PDB entry 8I4V | electron microscopy, 5.97 A resolution (low resolution: residue-level contacts below are approximate; hydrogen-bond / salt-bridge calls are withheld) | chains A and C of the 4 polymer chains in the assembly

Chain A:
Molecule: Structural maintenance of chromosomes protein 5
From: Saccharomyces cerevisiae S288C
UniProt: Q08204 (SMC5_YEAST); residue numbers follow UniProt; this construct covers 25-1093
Amino-acid sequence (1069 residues; row label = number of the first residue in the row):
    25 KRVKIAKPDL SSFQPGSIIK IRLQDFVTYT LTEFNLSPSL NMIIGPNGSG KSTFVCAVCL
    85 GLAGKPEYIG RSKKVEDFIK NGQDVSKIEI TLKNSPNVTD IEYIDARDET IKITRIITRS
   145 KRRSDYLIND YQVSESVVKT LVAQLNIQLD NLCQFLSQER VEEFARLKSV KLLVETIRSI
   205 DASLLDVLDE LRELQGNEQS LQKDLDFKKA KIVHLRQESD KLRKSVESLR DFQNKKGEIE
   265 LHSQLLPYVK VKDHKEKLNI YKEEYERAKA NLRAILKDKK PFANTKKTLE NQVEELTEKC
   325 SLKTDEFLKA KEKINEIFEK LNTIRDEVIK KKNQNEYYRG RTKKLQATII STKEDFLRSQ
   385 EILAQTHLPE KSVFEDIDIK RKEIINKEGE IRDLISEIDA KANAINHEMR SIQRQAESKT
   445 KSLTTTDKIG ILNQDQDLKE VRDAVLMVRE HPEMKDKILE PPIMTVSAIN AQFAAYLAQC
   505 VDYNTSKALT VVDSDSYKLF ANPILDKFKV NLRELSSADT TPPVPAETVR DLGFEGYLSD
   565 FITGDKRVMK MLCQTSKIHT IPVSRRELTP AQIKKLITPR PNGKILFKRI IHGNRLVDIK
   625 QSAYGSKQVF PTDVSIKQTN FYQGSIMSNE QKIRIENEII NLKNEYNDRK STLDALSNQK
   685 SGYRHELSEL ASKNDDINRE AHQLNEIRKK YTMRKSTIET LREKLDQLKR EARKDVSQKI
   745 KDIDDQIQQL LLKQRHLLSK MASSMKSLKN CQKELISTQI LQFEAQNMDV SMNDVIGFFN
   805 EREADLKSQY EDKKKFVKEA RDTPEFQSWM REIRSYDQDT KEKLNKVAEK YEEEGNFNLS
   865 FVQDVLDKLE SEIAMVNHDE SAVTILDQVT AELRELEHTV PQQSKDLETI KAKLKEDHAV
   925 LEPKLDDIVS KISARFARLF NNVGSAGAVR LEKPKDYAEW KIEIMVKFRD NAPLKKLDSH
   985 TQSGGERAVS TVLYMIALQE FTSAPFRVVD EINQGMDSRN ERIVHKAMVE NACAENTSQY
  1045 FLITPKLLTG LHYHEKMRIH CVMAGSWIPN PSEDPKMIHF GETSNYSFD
Not modelled in the structure: 25-231, 365-745, 907-1093
Sequence notes: engineered mutation Ala-824 (Met in Q08204)

Chain C:
Molecule: E3 SUMO-protein ligase MMS21
From: Saccharomyces cerevisiae S288C
Notes: EC 2.3.2.-
UniProt: P38632 (NSE2_YEAST); residue numbers follow UniProt; this construct covers 4-254
Amino-acid sequence (251 residues; row label = number of the first residue in the row):
     4 NDNPIPKSVP LHPKSGKYFH NLHARDLSNI YQQCYKQIDE TINQLVDSTS PSTIGIEEQV
    64 ADITSTYKLL STYESESNSF DEHIKDLKKN FKQSSDACPQ IDLSTWDKYR TGELTAPKLS
   124 ELYLNMPTPE PATMVNNTDT LKILKVLPYI WNDPTCVIPD LQNPADEDDL QIEGGKIELT
   184 CPITCKPYEA PLISRKCNHV FDRDGIQNYL QGYTTRDCPQ AACSQVVSMR DFVRDPIMEL
   244 RCKIAKMKES Q
Curated features (UniProtKB/Swiss-Prot):
  - zinc finger: Asp-169 (SP-RING-type)
  - binding site (Zn(2+)): Cys-200, His-202, Cys-221, Cys-226

How chain A and chain C interact:
Contacting residue pairs (83; chain A residue first):
  Pro-305(A) / Pro-7(C)
  Phe-306(A) / Trp-109(C)
  Thr-309(A) / Asn-6(C)
  Thr-309(A) / Pro-7(C)
  Thr-309(A) / Ile-8(C)
  Phe-331(A) / Arg-28(C)
  Lys-335(A) / Arg-28(C)
  Lys-335(A) / Leu-30(C)
  Ile-338(A) / Ile-33(C)
  Phe-342(A) / Gln-36(C)
  Phe-342(A) / Gln-40(C)
  Leu-345(A) / Gln-40(C)
  Asn-346(A) / Gln-40(C)
  Arg-349(A) / Gln-40(C)
  Arg-349(A) / Glu-43(C)
  Val-352(A) / Gln-47(C)
  Lys-356(A) / Gln-47(C)
  Lys-356(A) / Asp-50(C)
  Asp-748(A) / Ser-53(C)
  Ile-751(A) / Ser-51(C)
  Leu-755(A) / Leu-48(C)
  Leu-755(A) / Ser-51(C)
  Leu-755(A) / Thr-52(C)
  Leu-755(A) / Gln-62(C)
  Gln-758(A) / Thr-44(C)
  Gln-758(A) / Gln-47(C)
  Gln-758(A) / Leu-48(C)
  Arg-759(A) / Gln-62(C)
  Arg-759(A) / Asp-65(C)
  Leu-762(A) / Thr-44(C)
  Leu-762(A) / Thr-69(C)
  Ser-763(A) / Asp-65(C)
  Met-765(A) / Cys-37(C)
  Ala-766(A) / Thr-69(C)
  Ala-766(A) / Tyr-76(C)
  Met-769(A) / Leu-73(C)
  Met-769(A) / Tyr-76(C)
  Lys-770(A) / Tyr-76(C)
  Leu-772(A) / Leu-30(C)
  Leu-772(A) / Ile-33(C)
  Lys-773(A) / Tyr-34(C)
  Lys-773(A) / Tyr-76(C)
  Lys-773(A) / Glu-79(C)
  Gln-776(A) / Ala-27(C)
  Gln-776(A) / Arg-28(C)
  Gln-776(A) / Leu-30(C)
  Lys-777(A) / Phe-83(C)
  Lys-777(A) / Tyr-126(C)
  Ser-781(A) / Tyr-126(C)
  Gln-783(A) / Leu-25(C)
  Ile-784(A) / Leu-122(C)
  Ile-784(A) / Ser-123(C)
  Ile-784(A) / Tyr-126(C)
  Phe-787(A) / Leu-14(C)
  Phe-787(A) / Ser-18(C)
  Phe-787(A) / Tyr-21(C)
  Phe-787(A) / Phe-22(C)
  Phe-787(A) / Leu-25(C)
  Phe-787(A) / Leu-122(C)
  Glu-788(A) / Lys-121(C)
  Glu-788(A) / Leu-122(C)
  Glu-788(A) / Ser-123(C)
  Gln-790(A) / Ser-18(C)
  Gln-790(A) / Tyr-21(C)
  Asn-791(A) / Val-12(C)
  Asn-791(A) / Ser-18(C)
  Met-792(A) / Pro-9(C)
  Met-792(A) / Val-12(C)
  Val-794(A) / His-15(C)
  Val-794(A) / Lys-17(C)
  Val-794(A) / Ser-18(C)
  Ser-795(A) / Val-12(C)
  Ser-795(A) / His-15(C)
  Met-796(A) / Trp-109(C)
  Asp-798(A) / His-15(C)
  Asp-798(A) / Lys-17(C)
  Val-799(A) / Ile-104(C)
  Val-799(A) / Trp-109(C)
  Phe-802(A) / Asp-105(C)
  Phe-802(A) / Leu-106(C)
  Phe-803(A) / Leu-106(C)
  Phe-803(A) / Trp-109(C)
  Phe-803(A) / Asp-110(C)
Also at the interface, not in a pair above, chain A (46 interface residues in all): Thr-312, Asn-339, Ile-780, Arg-806
Also at the interface, not in a pair above, chain C (52 interface residues in all): His-26, Ile-41, Ile-66, Leu-72, Thr-75, Ser-80, Ile-87, Phe-94

Overview:
The interface between chain A and chain C involves 46 residues on one side and 52 on the other. UniProt lists
4 Zn2+-binding residues on chain C.
Chain A is Structural maintenance of chromosomes protein 5 and chain C is E3 SUMO-protein ligase MMS21, both
from Saccharomyces cerevisiae S288C; the structure, Cryo-EM structure of 5-subunit Smc5/6 arm region, was
determined by electron microscopy (same publication as 7YLM, 7YMD, 7YQH, 8HQS, 8I13, 8I21 and 6 further
entries).
